5E5A - chains I and C of the 11 polymer chains in the assembly; structure by X-ray diffraction, 2.81 A resolution.

[Chain I]
Molecule: 146-nt DNA strand
Organism: Homo sapiens
Sequence (146 nucleotides; row label = number of the first residue in the row):
     1 ATCAATATCCACCTGCAGATTCTACCAAAAGTGTATTTGGAAACTGCTCC
    51 ATCAAAAGGCATGTTCAGCGGAATTCCGCTGAACATGCCTTTTGATGGAG
   101 CAGTTTCCAAATACACTTTTGGTAGAATCTGCAGGTGGATATTGAT

[Chain C]
Protein: Histone H2A
Organism: Xenopus laevis
UniProt: Q6AZJ8 (Q6AZJ8_XENLA); residues 0-129 here correspond to UniProt positions 1-130 (UniProt number = residue number + 1)
Chain sequence (130 residues; numbered 0 to 129; the number before each row is that of its first residue; numbering starts at 0):
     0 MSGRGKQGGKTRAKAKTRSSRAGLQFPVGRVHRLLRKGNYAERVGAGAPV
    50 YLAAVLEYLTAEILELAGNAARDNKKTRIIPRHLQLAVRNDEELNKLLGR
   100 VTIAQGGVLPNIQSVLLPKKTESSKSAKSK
Disordered / not traced: 0-13, 119-129
Ion coordination: Mg2+ near Asp90 (its only coordinating residue here)

[Interface between chain I and chain C]
Pairs across the interface - 13 pairs, chain I then chain C:
  DA19(I) with Arg77(C), sugar contact
  DA29(I) with Gly28(C), phosphate contact; Arg29(C), phosphate contact; Arg32(C), salt bridge to the phosphate
  DA30(I) with Lys15(C), phosphate contact; Thr16(C), sugar contact; Arg17(C), salt bridge to the phosphate; Gly28(C), phosphate contact
  DG31(I) with Ala14(C), phosphate contact; Lys15(C), hydrogen bond to the phosphate; Arg20(C), salt bridge to the phosphate
  DT37(I) with Arg42(C), sugar contact
  DT38(I) with Arg42(C), sugar contact
Other interface residues (no listed pair), chain I (8 interface residues in all): DA11, DA28
Other interface residues (no listed pair), chain C (11 interface residues in all): Lys74

[In short]
Chain I and chain C form an interface of 8 and 11 residues respectively, with 1 hydrogen bond and 3 salt
bridges. Polar contacts include DG31(I)-Lys15(C), DA29(I)-Arg32(C) and DA30(I)-Arg17(C).
Here chain I is a 146-nt DNA strand (Homo sapiens) and chain C is Histone H2A (Xenopus laevis). Entry 5E5A
(Crystal structure of the chromatin-tethering domain of Human cytomegalovirus IE1 protein bound to the
nucleosome core ...) was determined by X-ray diffraction.
